PDB entry 4U4X | X-ray diffraction, 1.56 A resolution | chains A and B

Chain A (and B):
Name: Glutamate receptor 2
From: Rattus norvegicus
Notes: chain B of this document is another copy of the same molecule, construct and numbering; everything in this record applies to it too
Reference sequence: P19491 (GRIA2_RAT); residues 392-775 here correspond to UniProt positions 413-796 (UniProt number = residue number + 21)
Amino-acid sequence (263 residues; each row starts with the number of its first residue; note: 123 numbers in that range are skipped by the numbering (no residue carries them; nothing is unmodelled there)):
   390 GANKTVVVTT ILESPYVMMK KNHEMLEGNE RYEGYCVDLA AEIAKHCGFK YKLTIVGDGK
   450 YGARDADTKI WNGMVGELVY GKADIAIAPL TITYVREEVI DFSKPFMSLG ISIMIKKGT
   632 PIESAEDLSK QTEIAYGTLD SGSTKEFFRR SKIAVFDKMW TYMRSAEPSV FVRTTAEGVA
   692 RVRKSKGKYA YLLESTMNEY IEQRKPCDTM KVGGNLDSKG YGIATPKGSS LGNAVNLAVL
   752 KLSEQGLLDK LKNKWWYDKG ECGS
Disulfide bonds: C718-C773
Construct notes: expression tag (390-391); engineered mutation Y483 (Leu504 in P19491), S754 (Asn775 in P19491); linker (507-508)
Residues lining bound ligands:
  - glutamate (3C2; 4-ethyl-3,4-dihydro-2H-pyrido[3,2-e][1,2,4]thiadiazine 1,1-dioxide), molecule 1: I481, P494, S497, S729, K730, G731
  - glutamate (3C2), molecule 2: K493, P494, F495, M496, S497, L751, S754
  - glutamic acid (GLU): Y450, P478, L479, T480, R485, L650, G653, S654, T655, L704, E705, M708, Y732
Curated features (UniProtKB/Swiss-Prot):
  - binding site (L-glutamate): P478, T480, R485, S654, T655, E705
  - site: R453 (Interaction with the cone snail toxin Con-ikot-ikot), I633 (Crucial to convey clamshell closure to channel opening), R660 (Interaction with the cone snail toxin Con-ikot-ikot), K752 (Interaction with the cone snail toxin Con-ikot-ikot)
  - glycosylation: N392 (N-linked (GlcNAc...) asparagine)
  - modified residue (Phosphoserine): S662, S696

Interface between chain A and chain B:
Contacting residue pairs - 26 pairs, chain A then chain B:
  I481(A) - L751(B)  hydrophobic
  T482(A) - E755(B)
  Y483(A) - L748(B)
  Y483(A) - K752(B)
  Y483(A) - E755(B)  hydrogen bond (backbone-side chain)
  E486(A) - K493(B)  salt bridge
  E486(A) - N747(B)  hydrogen bond
  E486(A) - L748(B)
  E486(A) - L751(B)
  F491(A) - K493(B)  hydrogen bond (backbone-side chain)
  S492(A) - K493(B)
  K493(A) - I481(B)
  K493(A) - E486(B)  salt bridge
  K493(A) - F491(B)  hydrogen bond (side chain-backbone)
  K493(A) - S492(B)
  P494(A) - P494(B)
  S729(A) - S754(B)
  N747(A) - E486(B)  hydrogen bond
  L748(A) - Y483(B)
  L748(A) - E486(B)
  L751(A) - I481(B)  hydrophobic
  L751(A) - E486(B)
  K752(A) - Y483(B)
  S754(A) - S729(B)
  E755(A) - T482(B)
  E755(A) - Y483(B)  hydrogen bond (side chain-backbone)
Also at the interface, not in a pair above, chain A (18 interface residues in all): E487, Q756, G757
Also at the interface, not in a pair above, chain B (19 interface residues in all): E487, F658, R661, I664

Overview:
Chain A and chain B form an interface of 18 and 19 residues respectively, with 6 hydrogen bonds and 2 salt
bridges. Among the polar pairs are E486(A)-K493(B), Y483(A)-E755(B) and E486(A)-N747(B). Ligands of chain A:
glutamate and glutamic acid.
Chain A and chain B are both Glutamate receptor 2 (Rattus norvegicus); the structure, Crystal structure of the
GluA2 ligand-binding domain (S1S2J-L483Y-N754S) in complex with glutamate and BPAM37 at 1.56 ..., was
determined by X-ray diffraction, deposited together with 4U4S.
